PDB entry 6RU5 | X-ray diffraction, 3.90 A resolution | chains A and C of the 3 polymer chains in the assembly

== Chain A ==
Name: Complement C3
From: Homo sapiens
Reference sequence: P01024 (CO3_HUMAN); residue numbers follow UniProt; this construct covers 23-667
Amino-acid sequence (645 residues; row label = number of the first residue in the row):
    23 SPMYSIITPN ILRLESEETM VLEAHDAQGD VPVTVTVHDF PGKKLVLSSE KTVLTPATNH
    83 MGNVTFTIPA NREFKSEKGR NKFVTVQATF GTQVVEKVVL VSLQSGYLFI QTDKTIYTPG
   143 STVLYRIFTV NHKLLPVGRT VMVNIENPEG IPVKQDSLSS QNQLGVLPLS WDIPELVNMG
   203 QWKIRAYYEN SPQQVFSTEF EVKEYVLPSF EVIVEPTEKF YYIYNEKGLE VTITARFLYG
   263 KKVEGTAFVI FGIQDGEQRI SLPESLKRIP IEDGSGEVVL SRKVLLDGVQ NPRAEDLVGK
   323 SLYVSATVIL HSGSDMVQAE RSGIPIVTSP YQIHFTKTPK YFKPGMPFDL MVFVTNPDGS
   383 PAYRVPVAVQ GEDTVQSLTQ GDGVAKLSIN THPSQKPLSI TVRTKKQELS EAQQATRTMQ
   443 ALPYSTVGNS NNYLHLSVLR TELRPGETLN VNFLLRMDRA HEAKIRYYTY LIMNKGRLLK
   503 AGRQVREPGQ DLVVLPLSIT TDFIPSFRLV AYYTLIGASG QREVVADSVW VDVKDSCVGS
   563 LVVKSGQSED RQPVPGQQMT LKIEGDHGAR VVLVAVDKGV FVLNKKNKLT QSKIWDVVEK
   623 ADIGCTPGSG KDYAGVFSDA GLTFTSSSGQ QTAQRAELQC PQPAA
Unresolved in the structure: 666-667
Construct notes: conflict Gln435 (Glu in P01024)
Disulfides: Cys627-Cys662
Glycans and other covalent adducts: N-acetylglucosamine (NAG) linked to Asn85

== Chain C ==
Name: hC3Nb1
From: Lama glama
Amino-acid sequence (130 residues; numbered 0 to 129; the number before each row is that of its first residue; numbering starts at 0):
     0 MQVQLVETGG GLVQAGGSLR LSCAASGSIF SLNAMGWFRQ APGKEREFVA TINRSGGRTY
    60 YADSVKGRFT ISRDNGKNMV YLQMHSLKPE DTAIYYCAAG TGWSPQTDNE YNYWGQGTQV
   120 TVSSHHHHHH
Unresolved in the structure: 0, 127-129
Disulfides: Cys22-Cys96

== Chain A / chain C interface ==
Residue-residue contacts (10):
  Gln569(A) - Gln1(C)
  Gln569(A) - Gln3(C)  hydrogen bond
  Ser570(A) - Gln1(C)
  Ser570(A) - Tyr112(C)
  Asp572(A) - Gln1(C)  hydrogen bond (side chain-backbone)
  Asp572(A) - Tyr112(C)  hydrogen bond
  Arg573(A) - Asn111(C)
  Gln580(A) - Gln1(C)
  Met581(A) - Gln1(C)
  Thr582(A) - Gln1(C)  hydrogen bond (backbone-side chain)
Other interface residues (no listed pair), chain A (8 interface residues in all): Gln579

== Summary ==
8 residues of chain A face 4 of chain C across their interface, with 4 hydrogen bonds. Among the polar pairs
are Gln569(A)-Gln3(C), Asp572(A)-Gln1(C) and Asp572(A)-Tyr112(C). Covalently linked N-acetylglucosamine: at
Asn85(A).
Chain A is Complement C3 (Homo sapiens) and chain C is hC3Nb1 (Lama glama); the structure, human complement C3
in complex with the hC3Nb1 nanobody, was determined by X-ray diffraction (same publication as 6RUR, 6RUV, 6RV6
and 6SEJ).
